Entry 5LQX (electron microscopy, 7.90 A resolution (low resolution: residue-level contacts below are approximate; hydrogen-bond / salt-bridge calls are withheld)); this record covers chains G and I of the 30 polymer chains in the assembly.

== Chain G ==
Molecule: ATP synthase gamma subunit
Source organism: Ogataea angusta
Sequence (269 residues; row label = number of the first residue in the row):
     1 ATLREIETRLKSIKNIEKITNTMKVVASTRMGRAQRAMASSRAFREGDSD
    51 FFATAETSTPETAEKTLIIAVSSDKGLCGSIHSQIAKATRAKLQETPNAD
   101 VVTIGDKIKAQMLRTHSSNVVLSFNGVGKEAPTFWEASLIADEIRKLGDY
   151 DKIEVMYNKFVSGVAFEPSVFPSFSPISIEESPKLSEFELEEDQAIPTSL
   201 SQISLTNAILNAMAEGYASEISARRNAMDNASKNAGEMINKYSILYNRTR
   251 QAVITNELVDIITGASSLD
Not modelled in the structure: 268-269

== Chain I ==
Molecule: ATP synthase epsilon subunit
Source organism: Ogataea angusta
Sequence (63 residues; each row starts with the number of its first residue):
     1 SSWQKAGISFNKYLAIAARTVQRSLKNDLKVAAEKRYISDAKVQKLEKGN
    51 VVSTTDLASNKSA
Not modelled in the structure: 49-51, 61-63

== How chain G and chain I interact ==
Pairs across the interface (13):
  Ser117(G) - Lys48(I)
  Val120(G) - Lys48(I)
  Val121(G) - Leu46(I)
  Leu122(G) - Leu46(I)
  Ser123(G) - Gln44(I)
  Thr133(G) - Arg36(I)
  Trp135(G) - Ser39(I)
  Ser199(G) - Phe10(I)
  Gln202(G) - Ser9(I)
  Gln202(G) - Asn11(I)
  Ile203(G) - Phe10(I)
  Ile203(G) - Asn11(I)
  Thr206(G) - Asn11(I)
Also at the interface, not in a pair above, chain G (16 interface residues in all): Phe124, Asn125, Gly126, Phe134, Glu136
Also at the interface, not in a pair above, chain I (12 interface residues in all): Lys35, Ala41, Lys42, Lys45

== In short ==
16 residues of chain G and 12 residues of chain I are in contact.
Chain G is ATP synthase gamma subunit and chain I is ATP synthase epsilon subunit, both from Ogataea angusta;
the structure, Structure of F-ATPase from Pichia angusta, state3, was determined by electron microscopy
together with 5LQY and 5LQZ from the same study.
